Entry 4EOZ (X-ray diffraction, 2.40 A resolution); this record covers chains C and D of the 4 polymer chains in the assembly.

== Chain C ==
Protein: Speckle-type POZ protein
From: Homo sapiens
Notes: fragment: BTB domain from SPOP
Reference sequence: O43791 (SPOP_HUMAN); residues 177-319 here = UniProt positions 177-319
Sequence (145 residues; numbered 175 to 319; the number before each row is that of its first residue):
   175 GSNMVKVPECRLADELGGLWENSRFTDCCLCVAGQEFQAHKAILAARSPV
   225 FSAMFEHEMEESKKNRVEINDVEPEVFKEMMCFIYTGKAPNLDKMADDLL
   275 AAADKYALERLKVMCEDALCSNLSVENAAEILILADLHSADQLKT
Unresolved in the structure: 175-179, 296-319
Sequence notes: expression tag (175-176)

== Chain D ==
Protein: Cullin-3
From: Homo sapiens
Notes: fragment: N-terminal domain from Cul3
Reference sequence: Q13618 (CUL3_HUMAN); residue numbers follow UniProt; this construct covers 20-381
Sequence (364 residues; each row starts with the number of its first residue):
    18 GSAFPMTMDEKYVNSIWDLLKNAIQEIQRKNNSGLSFEELYRNAYTMVLH
    68 KHGEKLYTGLREVVTEHLINKVREDVLNSLNNNFLQTLNQAWNDHQTAMV
   118 MIRDILMYMDRVYVQQNNVENVYNLGLIIFRDQVVRYGCIRDHLRQTLLD
   168 MIARERKGEVVDRGAIRNACQMLMILGLEGRSVYEEDFEAPFLEMSAEFF
   218 QMESQKFLAENSASVYIKKVEARINEEIERVMHCLDKSTEEPIVKVVERE
   268 LISKHMKTIVEMENSGLVHMLKNGKTEDLGCMYKLFSRVPNGLKTMCECM
   318 SSYLREQGKALVSEEGEGKNPVDYRQGLDDLKSRFDRFLLESFNNDRLFK
   368 QTIAGDFEYFLNLN
Unresolved in the structure: 18-23, 325-381
Modified / non-standard residues: Mse23 (selenomethionine); Mse25, Mse64, Mse116, Mse118, Mse124, Mse126, Mse168, Mse189, Mse191, Mse212, Mse219, Mse249, Mse273, Mse279, Mse287, Mse299, Mse313, Mse317 (selenomethionine; parent Met)
Sequence notes: expression tag (18-19); engineered mutation R342 (Ile in Q13618), D346 (Leu in Q13618)

== Interface between chain C and chain D ==
Residue-residue contacts - 36 pairs, chain C then chain D:
  P223(C) - Mse124(D)
  V224(C) - F54(D)
  V224(C) - Y58(D)
  V224(C) - Mse124(D)
  A227(C) - F54(D)  hydrophobic
  A227(C) - D121(D)
  A227(C) - Mse124(D)  hydrophobic
  M228(C) - F54(D)  hydrophobic
  M228(C) - E55(D)
  H231(C) - V117(D)
  H231(C) - Mse118(D)
  H231(C) - D121(D)  salt bridge
  E232(C) - N49(D)
  E232(C) - S50(D)
  E232(C) - Mse118(D)
  M233(C) - L52(D)
  M233(C) - F54(D)  hydrophobic
  E234(C) - S50(D)
  E234(C) - G51(D)
  E234(C) - L52(D)  hydrogen bond (backbone-backbone)
  E235(C) - S53(D)  hydrogen bond
  E235(C) - F54(D)  hydrogen bond (side chain-backbone)
  E235(C) - E55(D)  hydrogen bond (side chain-backbone)
  E242(C) - E55(D)
  D245(C) - R59(D)
  A275(C) - Y62(D)
  D278(C) - Y62(D)
  D278(C) - Y125(D)  hydrogen bond
  D278(C) - R128(D)  salt bridge
  K279(C) - E55(D)  salt bridge
  K279(C) - Y58(D)  hydrogen bond (backbone-side chain)
  K279(C) - R59(D)
  K279(C) - Y62(D)
  Y280(C) - E55(D)  hydrogen bond
  A281(C) - R128(D)
  E283(C) - R128(D)  salt bridge
Also at the interface, not in a pair above, chain C (20 interface residues in all): K237, V241, K286
Also at the interface, not in a pair above, chain D (20 interface residues in all): I44, E56, L66, I122

== In short ==
The chain C/chain D interface involves 20 residues from each chain, with 7 hydrogen bonds and 4 salt bridges.
Polar pairs include H231(C)-D121(D), D278(C)-R128(D) and K279(C)-E55(D).
Here chain C is Speckle-type POZ protein and chain D is Cullin-3, both from Homo sapiens. Entry 4EOZ (Crystal
structure of the SPOP BTB domain complexed with the Cul3 N-terminal domain) was determined by X-ray
diffraction.
